PDB entry 7ZM8 | electron microscopy, 2.76 A resolution | chains 2 and b of the 26 polymer chains in the assembly

# Chain 2
Protein: NADH dehydrogenase subunit 2
Source organism: Chaetomium thermophilum var. thermophilum DSM 1495
Reference sequence: G1DJ98 (G1DJ98_CHATD); numbering as in UniProt (aligned over 1-571)
Sequence (571 residues; row label = number of the first residue in the row):
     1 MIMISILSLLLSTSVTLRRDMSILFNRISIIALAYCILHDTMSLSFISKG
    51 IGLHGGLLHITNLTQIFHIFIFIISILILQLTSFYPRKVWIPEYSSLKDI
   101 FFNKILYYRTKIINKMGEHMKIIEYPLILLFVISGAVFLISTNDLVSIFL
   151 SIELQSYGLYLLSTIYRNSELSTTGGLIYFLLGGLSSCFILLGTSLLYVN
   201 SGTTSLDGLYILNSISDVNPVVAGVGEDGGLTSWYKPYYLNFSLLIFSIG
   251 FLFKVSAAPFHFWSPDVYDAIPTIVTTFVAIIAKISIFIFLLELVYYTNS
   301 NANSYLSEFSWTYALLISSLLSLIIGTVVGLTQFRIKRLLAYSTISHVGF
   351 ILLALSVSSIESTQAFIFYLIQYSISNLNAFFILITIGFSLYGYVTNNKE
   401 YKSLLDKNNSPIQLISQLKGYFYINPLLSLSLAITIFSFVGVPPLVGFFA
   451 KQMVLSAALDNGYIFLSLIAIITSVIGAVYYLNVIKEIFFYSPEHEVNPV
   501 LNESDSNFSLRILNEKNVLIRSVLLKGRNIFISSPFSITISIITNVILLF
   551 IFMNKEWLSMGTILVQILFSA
Unresolved in the structure: 220-232
Residues lining bound ligands: 1,2-diacyl-sn-glycero-3-phosphocholine (PC1): Ala34, Ile37, Leu38, Thr41, Met42, Ile69, Ile73, Leu77, Ile375, Ile542, Ile543, Val546

# Chain b
Protein: Subunit NDUFC2 of NADH-ubiquinone oxidoreductase (Complex I)
Source organism: Chaetomium thermophilum var. thermophilum DSM 1495
Reference sequence: G0S812 (G0S812_CHATD); residues 1-94 here = UniProt positions 1-94
Sequence (94 residues; row label = number of the first residue in the row):
     1 MVNRILFWTGFGLAVRFWQLGIEMRPFFNRKSLWAYPLFGGVGASFGYWL
    51 QSIDEKQTKMLEERKQAILEKRARRAQRQAEAAATAPSPSAQEA
Unresolved in the structure: 1, 82-94

# Interface between chain 2 and chain b
Pairs across the interface - 73 pairs, chain 2 then chain b:
  Ile47(2) - Met60(b)  hydrophobic
  Lys88(2) - Glu23(b)  salt bridge
  Lys88(2) - Arg25(b)
  Trp90(2) - Arg25(b)
  Trp90(2) - Pro26(b)
  Trp90(2) - Asn29(b)
  Pro92(2) - Asn29(b)
  Pro92(2) - Lys31(b)
  Glu93(2) - Lys31(b)
  Ser95(2) - Asn29(b)  hydrogen bond
  Ser95(2) - Lys31(b)
  Ser95(2) - Ser32(b)
  Ser95(2) - Trp34(b)  hydrogen bond (backbone-side chain)
  Ser96(2) - Lys31(b)  hydrogen bond (backbone-backbone)
  Ser96(2) - Trp34(b)
  Leu97(2) - Trp34(b)  hydrophobic
  Asp99(2) - Lys31(b)  salt bridge
  Ile100(2) - Trp34(b)  hydrophobic
  Ile424(2) - Met24(b)
  Asn425(2) - Gly21(b)
  Asn425(2) - Ile22(b)  hydrogen bond (side chain-backbone)
  Asn425(2) - Met24(b)
  Pro426(2) - Met24(b)
  Leu427(2) - Trp18(b)
  Leu427(2) - Gly21(b)
  Leu428(2) - Ile22(b)  hydrophobic
  Leu430(2) - Trp18(b)  hydrophobic
  Ser431(2) - Trp18(b)
  Ser431(2) - Ile22(b)
  Ile434(2) - Trp18(b)  hydrophobic
  Phe531(2) - Glu23(b)
  Phe531(2) - Arg25(b)
  Ile532(2) - Ile22(b)
  Ile532(2) - Glu23(b)
  Ser533(2) - Glu23(b)
  Ser534(2) - Gln19(b)
  Ser534(2) - Glu23(b)
  Ser537(2) - Gln19(b)
  Ser537(2) - Ile22(b)
  Ser537(2) - Glu23(b)  hydrogen bond
  Ile538(2) - Gln19(b)
  Ile538(2) - Phe39(b)  hydrophobic
  Ile540(2) - Ile22(b)  hydrophobic
  Ser541(2) - Val15(b)  hydrogen bond (side chain-backbone)
  Ser541(2) - Trp18(b)
  Ser541(2) - Gln19(b)
  Ile542(2) - Phe11(b)
  Ile542(2) - Val15(b)  hydrophobic
  Thr544(2) - Trp18(b)
  Asn545(2) - Phe11(b)
  Asn545(2) - Ala14(b)
  Asn545(2) - Val15(b)
  Asn545(2) - Trp18(b)
  Val546(2) - Phe11(b)  hydrophobic
  Leu549(2) - Phe7(b)
  Leu549(2) - Phe11(b)  hydrophobic
  Phe552(2) - Phe7(b)  hydrophobic
  Met553(2) - Phe7(b)  hydrophobic
  Met553(2) - Trp8(b)  hydrophobic
  Lys555(2) - Asp54(b)  salt bridge
  Glu556(2) - Arg4(b)  salt bridge
  Glu556(2) - Leu50(b)
  Glu556(2) - Asp54(b)
  Glu556(2) - Gln57(b)  hydrogen bond (backbone-side chain)
  Ser559(2) - Gln57(b)
  Met560(2) - Gln57(b)
  Thr562(2) - Leu61(b)
  Ile563(2) - Gln57(b)
  Ile563(2) - Met60(b)  hydrophobic
  Ile563(2) - Leu61(b)  hydrophobic
  Gln566(2) - Arg64(b)  hydrogen bond
  Gln566(2) - Ile68(b)
  Ser570(2) - Arg64(b)
Also at the interface, not in a pair above, chain 2 (43 interface residues in all): Phe569, Ala571
Also at the interface, not in a pair above, chain b (29 interface residues in all): Ile53, Thr58, Lys71

# In short
43 residues of chain 2 face 29 of chain b across their interface; the contacts include 8 hydrogen bonds and 4
salt bridges. Polar contacts include Lys88(2)-Glu23(b), Asp99(2)-Lys31(b) and Lys555(2)-Asp54(b). Ligands of
chain 2: 1,2-diacyl-sn-glycero-3-phosphocholine.
Here chain 2 is NADH dehydrogenase subunit 2 and chain b is Subunit NDUFC2 of NADH-ubiquinone oxidoreductase
(Complex I), both from Chaetomium thermophilum var. thermophilum DSM 1495. Entry 7ZM8 (CryoEM structure of
mitochondrial complex I from Chaetomium thermophilum (inhibited by DDM) - membrane arm) was determined by
electron microscopy together with 7ZM7, 7ZMB, 7ZME, 7ZMG and 7ZMH from the same study.
